Entry 4QZ4 (X-ray diffraction, 3.00 A resolution); this record covers chains A and G of the 28 polymer chains in the assembly.

Chain A:
Protein: Proteasome subunit alpha type-2
Source organism: Saccharomyces cerevisiae
Notes: EC 3.4.25.1; engineered mutation(s): A49S
UniProtKB: P23639 (PSA2_YEAST); residues 1-250 here = UniProt positions 1-250
Sequence (250 residues; numbered 1 to 250; the number before each row is that of its first residue):
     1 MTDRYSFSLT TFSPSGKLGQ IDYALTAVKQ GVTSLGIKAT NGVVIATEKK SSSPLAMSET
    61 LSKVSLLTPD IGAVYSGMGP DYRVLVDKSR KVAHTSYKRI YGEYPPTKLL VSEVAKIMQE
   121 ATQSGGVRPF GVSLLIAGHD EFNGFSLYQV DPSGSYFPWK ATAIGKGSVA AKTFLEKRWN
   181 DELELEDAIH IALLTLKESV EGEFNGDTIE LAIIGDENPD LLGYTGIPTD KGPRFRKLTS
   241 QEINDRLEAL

Chain G:
Protein: Proteasome subunit alpha type-1
Source organism: Saccharomyces cerevisiae
Notes: EC 3.4.25.1
UniProtKB: P21243 (PSA1_YEAST); residues -8 to 243 here correspond to UniProt positions 1-252 (UniProt number = residue number + 9)
Sequence (252 residues; each row starts with the number of its first residue; numbers below 1 keep their minus sign (Met-8 is residue -8)):
    -8 MSGAAAASAA GYDRHITIFS PEGRLYQVEY AFKATNQTNI NSLAVRGKDC TVVISQKKVP
    52 DKLLDPTTVS YIFCISRTIG MVVNGPIPDA RNAALRAKAE AAEFRYKYGY DMPCDVLAKR
   112 MANLSQIYTQ RAYMRPLGVI LTFVSVDEEL GPSIYKTDPA GYYVGYKATA TGPKQQEITT
   172 NLENHFKKSK IDHINEESWE KVVEFAITHM IDALGTEFSK NDLEVGVATK DKFFTLSAEN
   232 IEERLVAIAE QD
Disordered / not traced: -8 to 1, 243
Bound ions: Mg2+: Thr8, Arg122, Met125

Interface between chain A and chain G:
Contacting residue pairs (66; chain A residue first):
  Asp3(A) - Arg122(G)
  Asp3(A) - Tyr124(G)
  Tyr5(A) - Ile7(G)
  Tyr5(A) - Ala123(G)  hydrophobic
  Tyr5(A) - Tyr124(G)  hydrophobic
  Leu9(A) - Ile9(G)  hydrophobic
  Leu9(A) - Ala123(G)  hydrophobic
  Gln20(A) - Ile9(G)
  Gln20(A) - Phe10(G)  hydrogen bond (side chain-backbone)
  Tyr23(A) - Phe10(G)  hydrophobic
  Tyr23(A) - Ser11(G)
  Tyr23(A) - Pro12(G)  hydrophobic
  Tyr23(A) - Gly14(G)
  Ala24(A) - Phe10(G)  hydrophobic
  Thr26(A) - Pro12(G)
  Thr26(A) - Glu13(G)
  Ala27(A) - Gly14(G)
  Ser52(A) - Tyr153(G)  hydrogen bond
  Ser53(A) - Thr170(G)
  Pro54(A) - Lys158(G)
  Pro54(A) - Glu174(G)
  Leu55(A) - Tyr157(G)
  Leu55(A) - Lys158(G)  hydrogen bond (backbone-backbone)
  Leu55(A) - Ala159(G)
  Leu55(A) - Thr170(G)
  Leu55(A) - Glu174(G)
  Leu55(A) - Phe177(G)  hydrophobic
  Ala56(A) - Gly156(G)
  Ala56(A) - Tyr157(G)  hydrophobic
  Met57(A) - Val155(G)
  Met57(A) - Gly156(G)  hydrogen bond (backbone-backbone)
  Met57(A) - Tyr157(G)
  Met57(A) - Lys158(G)
  Thr60(A) - Tyr146(G)
  Thr60(A) - Val155(G)
  Thr60(A) - Gly156(G)  hydrogen bond (side chain-backbone)
  Leu61(A) - Tyr153(G)  hydrophobic
  Leu61(A) - Val155(G)  hydrophobic
  Met78(A) - Phe10(G)  hydrophobic
  Met78(A) - Leu16(G)  hydrophobic
  Pro80(A) - Gln117(G)
  Pro80(A) - Ala151(G)
  Pro80(A) - Gly152(G)
  Pro80(A) - Tyr153(G)
  Asp81(A) - Gln117(G)
  Arg83(A) - Ala113(G)  hydrogen bond (side chain-backbone)
  Arg83(A) - Asn114(G)
  Arg83(A) - Gly152(G)  hydrogen bond (side chain-backbone)
  Arg83(A) - Tyr154(G)
  Val84(A) - Asn114(G)
  Val84(A) - Gln117(G)
  Asp87(A) - Lys110(G)  salt bridge
  Asp87(A) - Asn114(G)
  Gly126(A) - Arg122(G)
  Gly126(A) - Ala123(G)  hydrogen bond (backbone-backbone)
  Val127(A) - Gln121(G)
  Val127(A) - Arg122(G)
  Arg128(A) - Thr8(G)
  Arg128(A) - Phe10(G)
  Arg128(A) - Leu16(G)
  Arg128(A) - Thr120(G)  hydrogen bond (side chain-backbone)
  Arg128(A) - Gln121(G)  hydrogen bond (backbone-backbone)
  Pro129(A) - Phe10(G)
  Pro129(A) - Gln121(G)
  Phe130(A) - Gln121(G)
  Gly131(A) - Phe10(G)
Also at the interface, not in a pair above, chain A (31 interface residues in all): Thr2, Gln30, Ala121
Also at the interface, not in a pair above, chain G (34 interface residues in all): Arg37, Thr160, Leu173

In short:
The interface between chain A and chain G involves 31 residues on one side and 34 on the other, with 10
hydrogen bonds and 1 salt bridge. Polar pairs include Asp87(A)-Lys110(G), Gln20(A)-Phe10(G) and
Ser52(A)-Tyr153(G). Thr8(G), Arg122(G) and Met125(G) coordinate Mg2+.
Here chain A is Proteasome subunit alpha type-2 and chain G is Proteasome subunit alpha type-1, both from
Saccharomyces cerevisiae. Entry 4QZ4 (yCP beta5-A49S mutant in complex with the epoxyketone inhibitor ONX
0914) was determined by X-ray diffraction, deposited together with 4QUX, 4QUY, 4QV0, 4QV1, 4QV3, 4QV4 and 42
further entries.
